PDB entry 4I05 | X-ray diffraction, 1.90 A resolution | chain A

== Chain A ==
Protein: Cathepsin B-like peptidase (C01 family)
Source organism: Schistosoma mansoni
Notes: EC 3.4.22.1
UniProtKB: Q8MNY2 (Q8MNY2_SCHMA); residues 39-323 here correspond to UniProt positions 56-340 (UniProt number = residue number + 17)
Sequence (285 residues; row label = number of the first residue in the row):
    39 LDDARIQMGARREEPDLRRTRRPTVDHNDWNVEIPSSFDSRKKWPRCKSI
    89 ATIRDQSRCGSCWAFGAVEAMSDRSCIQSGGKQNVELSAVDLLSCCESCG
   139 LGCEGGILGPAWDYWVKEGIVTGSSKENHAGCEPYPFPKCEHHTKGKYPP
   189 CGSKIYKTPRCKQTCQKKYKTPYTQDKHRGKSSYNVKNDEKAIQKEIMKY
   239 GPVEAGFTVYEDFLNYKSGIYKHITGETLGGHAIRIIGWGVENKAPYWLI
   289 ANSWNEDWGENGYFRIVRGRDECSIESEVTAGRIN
Unresolved in the structure: 39-46
Disulfide bonds: Cys-85/Cys-114, Cys-97/Cys-141, Cys-133/Cys-199, Cys-134/Cys-137, Cys-170/Cys-203, Cys-178/Cys-189
Modified / non-standard residues: Cys-100 (s-hydroxycysteine; CSO)
Sequence notes: engineered mutation Ala-168 (Thr185 in Q8MNY2), Ala-283 (Thr300 in Q8MNY2)

== In short ==
Chain A is Cathepsin B-like peptidase (C01 family) (Schistosoma mansoni); the structure, Structure of
intermediate processing form of cathepsin B1 from Schistosoma mansoni, was determined by X-ray diffraction
(same publication as 4I04 and 4I07).
